6OIK - chains B and H of the 5 polymer chains in the assembly; structure by electron microscopy, 3.60 A resolution.

# Chain B
Molecule: Guanine nucleotide-binding protein G(I)/G(S)/G(T) subunit beta-1
Source organism: Homo sapiens
UniProt: P62873 (GBB1_HUMAN); residue numbers follow UniProt; this construct covers 2-340
Sequence (345 residues; numbered -4 to 340; the number before each row is that of its first residue; numbers below 1 keep their minus sign (Gly-4 is residue -4)):
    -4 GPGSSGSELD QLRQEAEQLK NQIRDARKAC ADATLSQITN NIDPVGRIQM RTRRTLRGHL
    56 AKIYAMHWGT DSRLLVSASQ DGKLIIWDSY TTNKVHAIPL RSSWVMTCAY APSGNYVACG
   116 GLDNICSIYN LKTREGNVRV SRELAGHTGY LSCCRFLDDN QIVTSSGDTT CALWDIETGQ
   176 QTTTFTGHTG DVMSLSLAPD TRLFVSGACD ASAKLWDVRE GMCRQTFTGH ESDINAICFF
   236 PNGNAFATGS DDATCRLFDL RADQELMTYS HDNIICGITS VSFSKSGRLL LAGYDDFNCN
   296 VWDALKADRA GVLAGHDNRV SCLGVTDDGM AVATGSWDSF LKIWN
Disordered / not traced: -4 to 2
Sequence notes: expression tag (-4 to 1)
Swiss-Prot annotation at these positions:
  - modified residue: Ser2 (N-acetylserine), His266 (Phosphohistidine)
  - natural variant: Leu30 (L30F: In MRD42; uncertain significance), Arg52 (R52G: In MRD42), Gly64 (G64V: In MRD42), Asp76 (D76E: In MRD42; D76G: In MRD42), Gly77 (G77S: In MRD42), Lys78 (K78R: In MRD42), Ile80 (I80N: In MRD42; I80T: In MRD42), His91 (H91R: In MRD42; uncertain significance), Ala92 (A92T: In MRD42), Pro94 (P94S: In MRD42), Leu95 (L95P: In MRD42), Arg96 (R96L: In MRD42), 5 further natural variant entries in UniProt

# Chain H
Molecule: Antibody fragment
Source organism: Mus musculus
Notes: antibody fragment or engineered binder
Sequence (256 residues; each row starts with the number of its first residue):
     1 DVQLVESGGG LVQPGGSRKL SCSASGFAFS SFGMHWVRQA PEKGLEWVAY ISSGSGTIYY
    61 ADTVKGRFTI SRDDPKNTLF LQMTSLRSED TAMYYCVRSI YYYGSSPFDF WGQGTTLTVS
   121 SGGGGSGGGG SGGGGSDIVM TQATSSVPVT PGESVSISCR SSKSLLHSNG NTYLYWFLQR
   181 PGQSPQLLIY RMSNLASGVP DRFSGSGSGT AFTLTISRLE AEDVGVYYCM QHLEYPLTFG
   241 AGTKLELKGS LEVLFQ
Disordered / not traced: 123-134, 249-256
Disulfides: Cys22-Cys96, Cys159-Cys229

# How chain B and chain H interact
Residue-residue contacts - 12 pairs, chain B then chain H:
  Asp66(B) - Tyr103(H)
  Arg68(B) - Tyr103(H)
  Leu69(B) - Tyr103(H)  hydrophobic
  Asp83(B) - Tyr103(H)
  Val90(B) - Tyr102(H)  hydrophobic
  Val90(B) - Tyr103(H)
  Arg129(B) - Arg98(H)  hydrogen bond (backbone-side chain)
  Arg129(B) - Phe110(H)
  Glu130(B) - Gly26(H)
  Glu130(B) - Phe27(H)
  Glu130(B) - Ala28(H)
  Gly131(B) - Phe32(H)
Interface residues without a listed pair, chain B (11 interface residues in all): His91, Lys127, Asn132
Interface residues without a listed pair, chain H (10 interface residues in all): Gly104, Asp109

# In short
11 residues of chain B and 10 residues of chain H are in contact, with 1 hydrogen bond. Its one
hydrogen-bonded contact is Arg129(B)-Arg98(H).
Here chain B is Guanine nucleotide-binding protein G(I)/G(S)/G(T) subunit beta-1 (Homo sapiens) and chain H is
Antibody fragment (Mus musculus). Entry 6OIK (Muscarinic acetylcholine receptor 2-Go complex) was determined
by electron microscopy together with 6OIJ from the same study.
